8S7O - chains A and E of the 6 polymer chains in the assembly; structure by electron microscopy, 2.80 A resolution.

# Chain A
Name: DNA gyrase subunit A
Source organism: Mycobacterium tuberculosis
Notes: EC 5.6.2.2
UniProt: P9WG47 (GYRA_MYCTU); residues 2-838 here = UniProt positions 2-838
Chain sequence (837 residues; each row starts with the number of its first residue):
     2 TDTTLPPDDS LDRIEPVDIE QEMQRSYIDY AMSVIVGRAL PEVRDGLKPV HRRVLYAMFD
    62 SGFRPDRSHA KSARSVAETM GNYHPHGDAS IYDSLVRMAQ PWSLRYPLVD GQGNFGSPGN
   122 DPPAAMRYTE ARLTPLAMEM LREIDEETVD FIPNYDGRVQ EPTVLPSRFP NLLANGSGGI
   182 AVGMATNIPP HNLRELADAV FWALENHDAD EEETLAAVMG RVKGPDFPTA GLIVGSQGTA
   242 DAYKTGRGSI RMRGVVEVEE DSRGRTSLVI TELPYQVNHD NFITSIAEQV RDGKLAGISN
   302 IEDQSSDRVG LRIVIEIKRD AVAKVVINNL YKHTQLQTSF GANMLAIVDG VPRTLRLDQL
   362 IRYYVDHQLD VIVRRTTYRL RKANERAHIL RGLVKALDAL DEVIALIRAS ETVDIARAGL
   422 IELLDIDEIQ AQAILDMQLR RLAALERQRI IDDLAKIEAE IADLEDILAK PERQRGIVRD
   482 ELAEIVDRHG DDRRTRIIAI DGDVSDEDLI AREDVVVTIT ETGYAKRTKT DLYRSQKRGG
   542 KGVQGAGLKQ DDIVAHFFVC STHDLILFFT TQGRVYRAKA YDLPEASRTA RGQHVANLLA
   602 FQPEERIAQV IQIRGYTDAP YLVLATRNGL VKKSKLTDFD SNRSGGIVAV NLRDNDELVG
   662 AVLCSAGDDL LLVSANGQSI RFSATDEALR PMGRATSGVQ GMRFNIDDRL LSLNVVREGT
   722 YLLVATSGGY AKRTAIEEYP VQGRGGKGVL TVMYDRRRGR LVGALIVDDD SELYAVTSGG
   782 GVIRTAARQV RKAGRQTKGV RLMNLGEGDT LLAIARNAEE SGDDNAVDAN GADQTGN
Disordered / not traced: 2-14, 502-838
Differences from the reference sequence: conflict Ile501 (Ala in P9WG47)
Swiss-Prot annotation at these positions:
  - motif: Gln537 to Gly543 (GyrA-box), Gln743 to Gly749 (GyrA-box-1)
  - active site: Tyr129 (O-(5'-phospho-DNA)-tyrosine intermediate)
  - binding site (Ca(2+)): Asp504, Ser506, Glu508, Asp515
  - modified residue: Thr2 (N-acetylthreonine)
  - natural variant: Ala90 (A90V: Confers ciprofloxacin resistance, in clinical isolate), Ser91 (S91P: Confers ciprofloxacin resistance, in clinical isolate), Asp94 (D94A: Confers ciprofloxacin resistance, in clinical isolate; D94G: Confers ciprofloxacin resistance, in clinical isolate; D94H: Confers ciprofloxacin resistance, in clinical isolate ...)
  - mutagenesis: Thr80 (T80A: Slight resistance to fluoroquinolones. Hypersusceptibile, 2- to 14-fold higher sensitivity to fluoroquinolones, 2- to 8-fold more efficient in fluoroquinolone-induced DNA cleavage ...), Gly88 (G88A: Confers fluoroquinolone resistance, IC(50) is 2- to 26-fold higher than wild-type ...), Ala90 to Asp94 (80-fold increased resistance to fluoroquinolones, 32- to 64-fold reduction in fluoroquinolone-induced DNA cleavage), Ala90 (A90G: 4- to 16-fold more efficient in fluoroquinolone-induced DNA cleavage alone ...), Asp94 (D94G/H: 25- 45-fold increased resistance to fluoroquinolones, 4- to 8-fold reduction in fluoroquinolone-induced DNA cleavage ...), Asp504 to Glu514 (Significant reduction in DNA wrapping and supercoiling activity, no change in decatanation or relaxation activities), Glu508 to Asp509 (Slight reduction in supercoiling activity), Lys538 (K538R: Wild-type decatenase activity (changes residue to match E.coli)), Gly540 to Gly543 (No supercoiling activity, almost wild-type decatenation activity, wild-type fluoroquinolone-induced DNA cleavage), Gly540 (G540A: No change in supercoiling activity, wild-type decatenation or fluoroquinolone-induced DNA cleavage), Gly541 (G541A: Reduced supercoiling activity, wild-type decatenation and fluoroquinolone-induced DNA cleavage), Gly543 (G543A: Reduced supercoiling activity, wild-type decatenation and fluoroquinolone-induced DNA cleavage; G543K: No supercoiling activity, wild-type decatenation and fluoroquinolone-induced DNA cleavage), 5 further mutagenesis entries in UniProt
Residues lining bound ligands: A1H5Q (6-[[2-[1-(6-methoxy-1,5-naphthyridin-4-yl)-1,2,3-triazol-4-yl]ethylamino]methyl]-4H-1,4-benzothiazin-3-one): Ala74, Met81, Asp89, Met127, Arg128

# Chain E
Molecule: 150-nt DNA strand
Sequence (150 nucleotides; each row starts with the number of its first residue; numbers below 1 keep their minus sign (DG-45 is residue -45)):
   -45 GTACCGGACG TTGCGCCCGT AGGGCTACGG CGGCCTTCGC TCTTCTTAGT ATTACCCCTT
    15 CCGGTAGGTC GGAGCGCAGC GCTTGCGGTC GTTCTGCATC GGGTCGCGCA GCCGGCGGTA
    75 CGGCCGCTAT TACCGGACGA AGAGCGGCTT
Disordered / not traced: -45 to 1, 19-104

# Interface between chain A and chain E
Contacting residue pairs - 20 pairs, chain A then chain E:
  Arg39(A) - DT6(E)  phosphate contact
  Arg39(A) - DT7(E)  hydrogen bond to the phosphate
  Lys49(A) - DA5(E)  hydrogen bond to the phosphate
  Lys49(A) - DT6(E)  salt bridge to the phosphate
  Val51(A) - DT7(E)  phosphate contact
  His52(A) - DT6(E)  salt bridge to the phosphate
  His85(A) - DT7(E)  salt bridge to the phosphate
  His87(A) - DT7(E)  phosphate contact
  His87(A) - DA8(E)  phosphate contact
  Gly88(A) - DA8(E)  hydrogen bond to the phosphate
  Ser91(A) - DT7(E)  phosphate contact
  Asp94(A) - DT6(E)  phosphate contact
  Asp94(A) - DT7(E)  base contact
  Ser95(A) - DT6(E)  hydrogen bond to the phosphate
  Arg98(A) - DA5(E)  salt bridge to the phosphate
  Arg98(A) - DT6(E)  salt bridge to the phosphate
  Gly179(A) - DA5(E)  sugar contact
  Ile181(A) - DT4(E)  base contact
  Ile181(A) - DA5(E)  base contact
  Asn279(A) - DT4(E)  hydrogen bond to the phosphate
Interface residues without a listed pair, chain A (16 interface residues in all): Pro86, Gln277

# Summary
Chain A and chain E form an interface of 16 and 5 residues respectively, with 5 hydrogen bonds and 5 salt
bridges. Polar pairs include Arg39(A)-DT7(E), Lys49(A)-DA5(E) and Gly88(A)-DA8(E). Chain A binds compound
A1H5Q.
Here chain A is DNA gyrase subunit A (Mycobacterium tuberculosis) and chain E is a 150-nt DNA strand. Entry
8S7O (M. tuberculosis gyrase holocomplex with 150 bp DNA and BDM71403) was determined by electron microscopy.
